4OQ9 - chains L and M of the 60 polymer chains in the assembly; structure by X-ray diffraction, 1.45 A resolution.

Chain L (and M):
Molecule: Coat protein
Source organism: Satellite Tobacco Mosaic Virus
Notes: chain M of this document is another copy of the same molecule, construct and numbering; everything in this record applies to it too
UniProtKB: P17574 (COAT_STMV); residues 1-159 here = UniProt positions 1-159
Amino-acid sequence (159 residues; each row starts with the number of its first residue):
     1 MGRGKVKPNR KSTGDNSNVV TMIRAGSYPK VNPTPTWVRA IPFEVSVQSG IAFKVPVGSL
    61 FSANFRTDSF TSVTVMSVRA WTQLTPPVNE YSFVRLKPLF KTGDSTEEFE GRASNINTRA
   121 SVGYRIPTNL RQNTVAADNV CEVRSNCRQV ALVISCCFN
Disordered / not traced: 1-15
Bound ions: Na+ near Asp-68 (its only coordinating residue here)
Reported in the primary citation:
  - binding site for sulfate ion: Arg-95, Asn-117
  - binding site for the 2-nt RNA strand: Arg-125, Arg-131
  - binding site for the 2-nt RNA strand: Asn-16 (proposed by the authors, not directly observed)
  - binding site for phosphate ion: Asn-115, Asn-117

Chain L / chain M interface:
Pairs across the interface (23):
  Glu-44(L) / Arg-112(M)  salt bridge
  Arg-66(L) / Thr-106(M)  hydrogen bond
  Arg-66(L) / Glu-107(M)  salt bridge
  Gln-83(L) / Tyr-91(M)
  Gln-83(L) / Arg-112(M)  hydrogen bond
  Leu-84(L) / Asn-89(M)
  Leu-84(L) / Glu-90(M)
  Leu-84(L) / Tyr-91(M)
  Thr-85(L) / Asn-89(M)  hydrogen bond (backbone-backbone)
  Thr-85(L) / Ile-116(M)
  Asn-117(L) / Tyr-91(M)
  Asn-117(L) / Ser-114(M)
  Asn-117(L) / Asn-115(M)
  Asn-117(L) / Ile-116(M)  hydrogen bond (backbone-backbone)
  Asn-117(L) / Asn-117(M)
  Thr-118(L) / Tyr-91(M)  hydrogen bond (backbone-side chain)
  Thr-118(L) / Ser-114(M)
  Thr-118(L) / Asn-115(M)
  Arg-119(L) / Tyr-91(M)  hydrogen bond (backbone-side chain)
  Arg-119(L) / Arg-112(M)
  Arg-119(L) / Ala-113(M)  hydrogen bond (side chain-backbone)
  Arg-119(L) / Ser-114(M)  hydrogen bond (backbone-backbone)
  Ala-151(L) / Arg-112(M)
Also at the interface, not in a pair above, chain L (11 interface residues in all): Thr-82, Asn-115

In short:
The chain L/chain M interface involves 11 residues from each chain; the contacts include 8 hydrogen bonds and
2 salt bridges. Polar contacts include Glu-44(L)/Arg-112(M), Arg-66(L)/Glu-107(M) and Arg-66(L)/Thr-106(M).
The paper reports a binding site for the 2-nt RNA strand at Arg-125(L), Arg-131(L) and Asn-16(L); a binding
site for sulfate ion at Arg-95(L) and Asn-117(L).
Both chains are Coat protein (Satellite Tobacco Mosaic Virus). Entry 4OQ9 (Satellite Tobacco Mosaic Virus
Refined to 1.4 A Resolution using non-crystallographic symmetry restraints) was determined by X-ray
diffraction (same publication as 4NIA and 4OQ8).
